PDB entry 7TJH | electron microscopy, 2.50 A resolution | chains C and E of the 9 polymer chains in the assembly

# Chain C
Name: Origin recognition complex subunit 3
Source organism: Saccharomyces cerevisiae
UniProt: P54790 (ORC3_YEAST); residue numbers follow UniProt; this construct covers 1-616
Sequence (616 residues; numbered 1 to 616; the number before each row is that of its first residue):
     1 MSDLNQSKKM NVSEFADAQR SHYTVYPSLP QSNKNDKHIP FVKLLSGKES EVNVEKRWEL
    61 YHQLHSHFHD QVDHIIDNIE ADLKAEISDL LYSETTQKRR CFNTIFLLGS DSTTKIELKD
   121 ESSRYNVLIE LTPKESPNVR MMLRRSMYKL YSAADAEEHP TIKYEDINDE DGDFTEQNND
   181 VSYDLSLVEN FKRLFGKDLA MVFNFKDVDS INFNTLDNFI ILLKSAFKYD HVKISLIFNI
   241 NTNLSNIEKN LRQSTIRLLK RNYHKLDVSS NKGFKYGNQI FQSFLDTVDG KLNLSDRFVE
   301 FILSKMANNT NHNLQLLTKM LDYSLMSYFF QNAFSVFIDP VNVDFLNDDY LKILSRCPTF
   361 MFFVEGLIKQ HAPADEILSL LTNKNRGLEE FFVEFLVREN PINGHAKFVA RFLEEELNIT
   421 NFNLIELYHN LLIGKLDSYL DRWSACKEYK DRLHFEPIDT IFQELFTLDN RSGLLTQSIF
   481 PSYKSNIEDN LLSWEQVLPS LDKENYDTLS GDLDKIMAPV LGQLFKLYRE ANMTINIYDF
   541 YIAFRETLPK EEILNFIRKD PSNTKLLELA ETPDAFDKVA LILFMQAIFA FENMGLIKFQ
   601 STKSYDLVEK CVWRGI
Disordered / not traced: 1-15, 31-37, 94-99, 159-178, 371-384, 502-509
Swiss-Prot annotation at these positions:
  - modified residue: Ser2 (N-acetylserine)

# Chain E
Name: Origin recognition complex subunit 5
Source organism: Saccharomyces cerevisiae
UniProt: P50874 (ORC5_YEAST); numbering as in UniProt (aligned over 1-479)
Sequence (479 residues; numbered 1 to 479; the number before each row is that of its first residue):
     1 MNVTTPEVAF REYQTNCLAS YISADPDITP SNLILQGYSG TGKTYTLKKY FNANPNLHAV
    61 WLEPVELVSW KPLLQAIART VQYKLKTLYP NIPTTDYDPL QVEEPFLLVK TLHNIFVQYE
   121 SLQEKTCLFL ILDGFDSLQD LDAALFNKYI KLNELLPKDS KINIKFIYTM LETSFLQRYS
   181 THCIPTVMFP RYNVDEVSTI LVMSRCGELM EDSCLRKRII EEQITDCTDD QFQNVAANFI
   241 HLIVQAFHSY TGNDIFALND LIDFKWPKYV SRITKENIFE PLALYKSAIK LFLSTDDNLS
   301 ENGQGESAIT TNRDDLENSQ TYDLSIISKY LLIASYICSY LEPRYDASIF SRKTRIIQGR
   361 AAYGRRKKKE VNPRYLQPSL FAIERLLAIF QAIFPIQGKA ESGSLSALRE ESLMKANIEV
   421 FQNLSELHTL KLIATTMNKN IDYLSPKVRW KVNVPWEIIK EISESVHFNI SDYFSDIHE
Disordered / not traced: 223-228, 300-322, 397-406, 479
Metal / ion sites: Mg2+: Thr44 (together with ATP)
Small-molecule neighbours:
  - ATP (adenosine-5'-triphosphate), molecule 1: Val8, Ala9, Arg11, Tyr38, Ser39, Gly40, Thr41, Gly42, Lys43, Thr44, Tyr45, Leu171, Tyr192, Ile200, Met203, Ile255, Phe256
  - ATP, molecule 2: Lys151, Lys158, His182
Swiss-Prot annotation at these positions:
  - binding site (ATP): Gly37 to Thr44

# How chain C and chain E interact
Contacting residue pairs (87):
  Phe106(C) - Leu299(E)  hydrophobic
  Arg140(C) - Val68(E)
  Arg140(C) - Ser69(E)  hydrogen bond
  Arg140(C) - Asp140(E)
  Leu143(C) - Glu66(E)
  Leu143(C) - Val68(E)  hydrophobic
  Asp180(C) - Leu100(E)
  Val181(C) - Leu100(E)
  Ser182(C) - Pro72(E)
  Ser182(C) - Gln75(E)  hydrogen bond
  Asp184(C) - Glu66(E)
  Asp184(C) - Leu67(E)
  Asp184(C) - Pro72(E)
  Leu185(C) - Glu66(E)  hydrogen bond (backbone-backbone)
  Ser186(C) - Arg79(E)  hydrogen bond
  Asn190(C) - Arg79(E)
  Asp209(C) - Leu430(E)
  Asp209(C) - Lys431(E)
  Ser210(C) - Thr429(E)
  Ser210(C) - Lys431(E)
  Ile211(C) - Lys431(E)  hydrogen bond (backbone-side chain)
  Phe213(C) - Lys431(E)
  Leu222(C) - Val65(E)
  Leu222(C) - Val68(E)  hydrophobic
  Leu222(C) - Gln139(E)
  Ser225(C) - Val65(E)
  Ser225(C) - Glu66(E)
  Lys228(C) - Glu66(E)  salt bridge
  Tyr229(C) - Glu66(E)  hydrogen bond
  Asn241(C) - Leu430(E)
  Thr242(C) - Leu430(E)
  Thr242(C) - Leu432(E)
  Leu244(C) - Leu299(E)  hydrophobic
  Ser245(C) - Ile458(E)
  Asn246(C) - Ile458(E)
  Glu248(C) - Asn298(E)
  Glu248(C) - Leu299(E)  hydrogen bond (side chain-backbone)
  Lys249(C) - Pro455(E)
  Lys249(C) - Glu457(E)  salt bridge
  Lys249(C) - Ile458(E)
  Gln253(C) - Tyr250(E)
  Gln253(C) - Asp297(E)
  Arg257(C) - Tyr250(E)
  Arg257(C) - Ala257(E)
  Arg257(C) - Asp260(E)  salt bridge
  Arg257(C) - Phe264(E)
  Arg257(C) - Asp297(E)  salt bridge
  Lys260(C) - Phe264(E)
  Lys260(C) - Asp296(E)  hydrogen bond (side chain-backbone)
  Lys260(C) - Asp297(E)
  Lys260(C) - Asn298(E)
  Lys260(C) - Leu299(E)
  Arg261(C) - Asp260(E)  salt bridge
  Arg261(C) - Asp263(E)  salt bridge
  Arg261(C) - Phe264(E)
  Tyr263(C) - Leu299(E)
  Lys305(C) - Glu419(E)  salt bridge
  Ala307(C) - Ser325(E)  hydrogen bond (backbone-side chain)
  Asn308(C) - Ser325(E)  hydrogen bond (backbone-side chain)
  Asn308(C) - Ile327(E)
  Asn308(C) - Glu419(E)  hydrogen bond
  Asn308(C) - Asn423(E)
  Asn309(C) - Gln422(E)
  Thr310(C) - Asp323(E)
  Thr310(C) - Leu324(E)
  Thr310(C) - Ser325(E)  hydrogen bond (side chain-backbone)
  Ile479(C) - Ile418(E)
  Phe480(C) - Asn417(E)
  Phe480(C) - Ile418(E)  hydrophobic
  Phe480(C) - Glu419(E)
  Pro481(C) - Asn417(E)
  Pro481(C) - Ile418(E)  hydrogen bond (backbone-backbone)
  Ser482(C) - Asn417(E)
  Tyr483(C) - Ile418(E)  hydrophobic
  Lys484(C) - Glu384(E)  salt bridge
  Ser485(C) - Lys415(E)
  Lys598(C) - Pro446(E)
  Cys611(C) - Glu384(E)
  Val612(C) - Glu384(E)
  Trp613(C) - Glu384(E)  hydrogen bond (backbone-side chain)
  Gly615(C) - Gln391(E)  hydrogen bond (backbone-side chain)
  Gly615(C) - Lys415(E)
  Ile616(C) - Glu384(E)
  Ile616(C) - Leu387(E)
  Ile616(C) - Ala388(E)  hydrophobic
  Ile616(C) - Gln391(E)
  Ile616(C) - Ala416(E)
Interface residues without a listed pair, chain C (54 interface residues in all): Ala226, Ile256, Leu259, Asp267, Asn311, Gln600
Interface residues without a listed pair, chain E (48 interface residues in all): Asn259, Ile326, Glu426, Lys447, Glu461

# In short
54 residues of chain C and 48 residues of chain E are in contact, with 15 hydrogen bonds and 8 salt bridges.
Polar pairs include Lys228(C)-Glu66(E), Lys249(C)-Glu457(E) and Arg257(C)-Asp260(E). Chain E binds ATP. From
UniProt: 8 ATP-binding residues on chain E.
Chain C is Origin recognition complex subunit 3 and chain E is Origin recognition complex subunit 5, both from
Saccharomyces cerevisiae; the structure, S. cerevisiae ORC bound to 84 bp ARS1 DNA and Cdc6 (state 1) with
flexible Orc6 ..., was determined by electron microscopy (same publication as 7TJF, 7TJI, 7TJJ and 7TJK).
